Entry 7L5R (X-ray diffraction, 1.65 A resolution); this record covers chains A and B.

# Chain A
Protein: Beta-lactamase
Organism: Pseudomonas aeruginosa
Notes: EC 3.5.2.6
UniProtKB: Q59648 (Q59648_PSEAI); residues 21-266 here correspond to UniProt positions 12-257 (UniProt number = residue number - 9)
Amino-acid sequence (248 residues; each row starts with the number of its first residue):
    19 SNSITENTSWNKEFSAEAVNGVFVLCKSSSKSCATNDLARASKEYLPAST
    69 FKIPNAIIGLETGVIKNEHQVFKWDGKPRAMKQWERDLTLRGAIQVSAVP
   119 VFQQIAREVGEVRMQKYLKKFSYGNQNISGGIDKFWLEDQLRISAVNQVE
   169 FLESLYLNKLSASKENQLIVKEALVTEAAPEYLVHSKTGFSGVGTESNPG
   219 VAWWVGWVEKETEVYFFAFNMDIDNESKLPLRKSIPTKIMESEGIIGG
Not modelled in the structure: 266
Disulfide bonds: C44-C51
Modified / non-standard residues: K70 (lysine nz-carboxylic acid; KCX)
Construct notes: expression tag (19-20)
Reported in the primary citation:
  - catalytic residues: K70
  - post-translational modification sites: K70
  - contacts within the chain: K70-W154
  - mutagenesis - F153S: increased catalytic activity on ceftazidime
  - catalytic residues: S67 (by similarity / conservation)

# Chain B
Protein: Beta-lactamase
Organism: Pseudomonas aeruginosa
Notes: EC 3.5.2.6
UniProtKB: Q59648 (Q59648_PSEAI); residues 21-266 here correspond to UniProt positions 12-257 (UniProt number = residue number - 9)
Amino-acid sequence (248 residues; numbered 19 to 266; the number before each row is that of its first residue):
    19 SNSITENTSWNKEFSAEAVNGVFVLCKSSSKSCATNDLARASKEYLPAST
    69 FKIPNAIIGLETGVIKNEHQVFKWDGKPRAMKQWERDLTLRGAIQVSAVP
   119 VFQQIAREVGEVRMQKYLKKFSYGNQNISGGIDKFWLEDQLRISAVNQVE
   169 FLESLYLNKLSASKENQLIVKEALVTEAAPEYLVHSKTGFSGVGTESNPG
   219 VAWWVGWVEKETEVYFFAFNMDIDNESKLPLRKSIPTKIMESEGIIGG
Not modelled in the structure: 92-102, 266
Disulfide bonds: C44-C51
Construct notes: expression tag (19-20)
Reported in the primary citation:
  - conformationally variable residues: K70

# How chain A and chain B interact
Residue-residue contacts (51; chain A residue first):
  E86(A) - N176(B)  hydrogen bond
  E86(A) - L186(B)
  E86(A) - K189(B)  salt bridge
  H87(A) - Y174(B)  hydrogen bond
  R104(A) - E199(B)  salt bridge
  R104(A) - E229(B)  salt bridge
  D105(A) - T230(B)
  T107(A) - E229(B)
  T107(A) - T230(B)
  R109(A) - A197(B)  hydrogen bond (side chain-backbone)
  R109(A) - P198(B)
  R109(A) - Y200(B)  hydrogen bond (side chain-backbone)
  R109(A) - L201(B)
  Q113(A) - P198(B)
  Y174(A) - H87(B)  hydrogen bond (backbone-side chain)
  N176(A) - E86(B)  hydrogen bond
  K182(A) - E86(B)
  K182(A) - E183(B)  salt bridge
  K182(A) - I187(B)
  E183(A) - K182(B)  salt bridge
  E183(A) - L186(B)
  L186(A) - E86(B)
  L186(A) - E183(B)
  L186(A) - I187(B)  hydrophobic
  K189(A) - E86(B)  salt bridge
  K189(A) - E190(B)
  E190(A) - K189(B)
  E190(A) - E190(B)  hydrogen bond (backbone-side chain)
  E190(A) - L201(B)
  E190(A) - H203(B)  salt bridge
  E190(A) - E227(B)
  V193(A) - A196(B)  hydrophobic
  T194(A) - A196(B)
  E195(A) - A196(B)
  A196(A) - V193(B)  hydrophobic
  A196(A) - T194(B)
  A196(A) - E195(B)
  A197(A) - R109(B)  hydrogen bond (backbone-side chain)
  P198(A) - R109(B)
  P198(A) - Q113(B)
  Y200(A) - R109(B)
  L201(A) - R109(B)
  L201(A) - E190(B)
  L201(A) - V193(B)  hydrophobic
  H203(A) - E190(B)  salt bridge
  E227(A) - E190(B)
  K228(A) - T107(B)
  E229(A) - D105(B)
  E229(A) - L106(B)
  E229(A) - T107(B)  hydrogen bond (backbone-backbone)
  T230(A) - D105(B)
Other interface residues (no listed pair), chain A (31 interface residues in all): V89, L106, I187, E199
Other interface residues (no listed pair), chain B (31 interface residues in all): E103, G110, L175

# Summary
The chain A/chain B interface involves 31 residues from each chain, with 9 hydrogen bonds and 8 salt bridges.
Among the polar pairs are E86(A)-K189(B), R104(A)-E199(B) and R104(A)-E229(B). The paper reports catalytic
residues K70(A) and S67(A); F153S of chain A increases catalytic activity on ceftazidime.
Here chain A is Beta-lactamase and chain B is Beta-lactamase, both from Pseudomonas aeruginosa. Entry 7L5R
(Crystal Structure of the Oxacillin-hydrolyzing Class D Extended-spectrum Beta-lactamase OXA-14 from
Pseudomonas aeruginosa) was determined by X-ray diffraction together with 7N1M and 7L5V from the same study.
